PDB entry 5V5Z | X-ray diffraction, 2.90 A resolution | chain A

[Chain A]
Molecule: Lanosterol 14-alpha demethylase
Organism: Candida albicans (strain SC5314 / ATCC MYA-2876)
Notes: EC 1.14.13.70
UniProtKB: P10613 (CP51_CANAL); residues 1-528 here = UniProt positions 1-528
Chain sequence (537 residues; numbered 1 to 537; the number before each row is that of its first residue):
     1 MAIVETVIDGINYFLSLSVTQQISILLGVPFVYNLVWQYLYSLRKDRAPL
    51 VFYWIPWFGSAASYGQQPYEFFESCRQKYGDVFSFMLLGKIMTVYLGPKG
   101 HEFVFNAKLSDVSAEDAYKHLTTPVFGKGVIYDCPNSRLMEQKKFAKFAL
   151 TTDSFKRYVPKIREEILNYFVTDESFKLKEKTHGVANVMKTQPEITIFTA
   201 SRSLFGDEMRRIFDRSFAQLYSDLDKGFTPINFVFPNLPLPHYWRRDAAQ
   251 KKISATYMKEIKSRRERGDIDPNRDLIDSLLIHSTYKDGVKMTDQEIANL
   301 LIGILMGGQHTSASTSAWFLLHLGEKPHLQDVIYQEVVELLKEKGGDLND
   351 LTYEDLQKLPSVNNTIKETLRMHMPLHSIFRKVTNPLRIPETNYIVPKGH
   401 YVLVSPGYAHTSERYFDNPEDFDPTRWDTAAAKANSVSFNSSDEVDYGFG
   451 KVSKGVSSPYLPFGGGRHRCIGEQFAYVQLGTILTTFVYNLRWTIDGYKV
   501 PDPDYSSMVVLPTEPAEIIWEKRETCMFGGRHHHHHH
Unresolved in the structure: 1-24, 430-441, 525-537
Construct notes: expression tag (529-537)
Metal / ion sites: heme Fe: C470 (together with Itraconazole)
Residues lining bound ligands:
  - Itraconazole (1YN; 2-[(2R)-butan-2-yl]-4-{4-[4-(4-{[(2R,4S)-2-(2,4-dichlorophenyl)-2-(1H-1,2,4-triazol-1-ylmethyl)-1,3-dioxolan-4-yl]methoxy}phenyl)piperazin-1-yl]phenyl}-2,4-dihydro-3H-1,2,4-triazol-3-one): A61, Y64, G65, Y118, T122, F126, I131, Y132, F228, P230, F233, L300, G303, I304, G307, G308, T311, L376, H377, S378, F380, Y505, S506, S507, M508
  - heme (HEM): F105, Y118, Y132, L139, K143, I304, G308, T311, S312, T315, L370, P375, L376, I379, F380, R381, P462, F463, G464, R467, H468, R469, C470, I471, G472, F475, A476, L480
UniProt features mapped onto this chain:
  - binding site (oteseconazole): Y64, H377
  - binding site (itraconazole): Y118
  - binding site (posaconazole): G307
  - binding site (heme): C470
What the authors report for this chain:
  - contacts within the chain: Q38-Y53 (hydrogen bond), Y64-S378 (hydrogen bond), R163-N349 (hydrogen bond), H377-S405 (hydrogen bond)
  - contacts within the chain: Y41-H400 (water-mediated contact) (proposed by the authors, not directly observed)
  - conformationally variable residues (order/disorder transition): A430 to S441
  - binding site for heme: Y118, Y132, K143
  - binding site for Itraconazole: Y64, Y118, F126, I304, Y505, S506
  - catalytic residues: Q142, G303 (proposed by the authors, not directly observed)
  - mutagenesis - A61V: decreased binding to PCZ (citing earlier work)
  - mutagenesis - A61V: unchanged binding to Itraconazole (citing earlier work)
  - mutagenesis - Y118A: decreased binding to azole drugs (proposed by the authors, not directly observed)
  - mutagenesis - F126S: decreased binding to short- and long-tailed azole drugs (proposed by the authors, not directly observed)
  - mutagenesis - F380S: decreased binding to long-tailed azoles (proposed by the authors, not directly observed)
  - mutagenesis - G307S: decreased binding to FLC or ITC (proposed by the authors, not directly observed)
  - mutagenesis - Y132H/I471T: increased growth in response to azole (citing earlier work)

[In short]
Ligands of chain A: heme and Itraconazole. From UniProt: oteseconazole-binding residues Y64 and H377,
itraconazole-binding residue Y118, posaconazole-binding residue G307 and heme-binding residue C470. From the
paper: catalytic residues Q142 and G303; A61V reduces binding to PCZ; 6 substitutions were tested in all.
Chain A is Lanosterol 14-alpha demethylase (Candida albicans (strain SC5314 / ATCC MYA-2876)); the structure,
Structure of CYP51 from the pathogen Candida albicans, was determined by X-ray diffraction (same publication
as 5JLC).
